PDB entry 4G7H | X-ray diffraction, 2.90 A resolution | chains A and B of the 8 polymer chains in the assembly

# Chain A (and B)
Molecule: DNA-directed RNA polymerase subunit alpha
Organism: Thermus thermophilus
Notes: EC 2.7.7.6; chain B of this document is another copy of the same molecule, construct and numbering; everything in this record applies to it too
UniProtKB: Q5SHR6 (RPOA_THET8); residue numbers follow UniProt; this construct covers 1-315
Sequence (315 residues; row label = number of the first residue in the row):
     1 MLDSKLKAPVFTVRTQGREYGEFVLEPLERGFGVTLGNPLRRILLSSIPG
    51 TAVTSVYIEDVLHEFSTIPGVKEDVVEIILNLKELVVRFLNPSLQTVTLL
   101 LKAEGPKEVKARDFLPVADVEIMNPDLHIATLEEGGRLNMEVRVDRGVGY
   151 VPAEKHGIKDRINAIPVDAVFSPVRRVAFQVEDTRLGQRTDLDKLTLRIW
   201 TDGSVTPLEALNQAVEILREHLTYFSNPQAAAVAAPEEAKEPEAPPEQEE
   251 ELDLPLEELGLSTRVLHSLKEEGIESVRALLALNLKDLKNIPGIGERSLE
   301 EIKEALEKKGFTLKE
Unresolved in the structure: 1-3, 230-315 (chain B: 1-6, 229-315)

# Chain A / chain B interface
Contacting residue pairs (52; chain A residue first):
  Ala8(A) - Tyr224(B)  hydrophobic
  Pro9(A) - Tyr224(B)
  Phe11(A) - Tyr224(B)
  Phe11(A) - Phe225(B)
  Phe11(A) - Asn227(B)
  Phe11(A) - Pro228(B)
  Leu25(A) - Tyr224(B)
  Leu25(A) - Phe225(B)  hydrophobic
  Leu28(A) - His221(B)
  Gly31(A) - Arg42(B)  hydrogen bond (backbone-side chain)
  Phe32(A) - Ser47(B)
  Phe32(A) - Ile217(B)  hydrophobic
  Phe32(A) - His221(B)
  Val34(A) - Arg42(B)
  Thr35(A) - Pro39(B)
  Thr35(A) - Arg42(B)  hydrogen bond
  Thr35(A) - Ile43(B)
  Leu36(A) - Leu218(B)  hydrophobic
  Leu36(A) - His221(B)
  Leu36(A) - Leu222(B)  hydrophobic
  Pro39(A) - Thr35(B)
  Pro39(A) - Pro39(B)  hydrophobic
  Leu40(A) - Phe225(B)  hydrophobic
  Arg42(A) - Gly31(B)  hydrogen bond (side chain-backbone)
  Arg42(A) - Val34(B)
  Arg42(A) - Thr35(B)  hydrogen bond
  Ile43(A) - Phe32(B)  hydrophobic
  Ser47(A) - Phe32(B)
  Val215(A) - Leu222(B)
  Ile217(A) - Phe32(B)  hydrophobic
  Leu218(A) - Leu36(B)  hydrophobic
  Leu218(A) - Leu222(B)  hydrophobic
  Arg219(A) - Leu222(B)
  His221(A) - Phe32(B)
  His221(A) - Leu36(B)
  Leu222(A) - Val215(B)  hydrophobic
  Leu222(A) - Leu218(B)  hydrophobic
  Leu222(A) - Arg219(B)
  Leu222(A) - Leu222(B)  hydrophobic
  Tyr224(A) - Pro9(B)  hydrophobic
  Tyr224(A) - Phe11(B)
  Phe225(A) - Phe11(B)
  Phe225(A) - Leu25(B)  hydrophobic
  Phe225(A) - Leu36(B)  hydrophobic
  Phe225(A) - Leu40(B)  hydrophobic
  Phe225(A) - Val215(B)  hydrophobic
  Asn227(A) - Phe11(B)
  Pro228(A) - Phe11(B)
  Pro228(A) - Val13(B)  hydrophobic
  Gln229(A) - Phe11(B)  hydrogen bond (backbone-backbone)
  Gln229(A) - Thr12(B)
  Gln229(A) - Val13(B)
Also at the interface, not in a pair above, chain A (29 interface residues in all): Lys5, Val13, Leu211
Also at the interface, not in a pair above, chain B (32 interface residues in all): Leu28, Ser46, Leu195, Leu211, Asn212, Glu220, Ser226

# Summary
The interface between chain A and chain B involves 29 residues on one side and 32 on the other, with 5
hydrogen bonds. Among the polar pairs are Gly31(A)-Arg42(B), Thr35(A)-Arg42(B) and Gln229(A)-Phe11(B).
Chain A and chain B are both DNA-directed RNA polymerase subunit alpha (Thermus thermophilus); the structure,
Crystal structure of Thermus thermophilus transcription initiation complex, was determined by X-ray
diffraction (same publication as 4G7O and 4G7Z).
